7PUB - chains CA and Cm of the 76 polymer chains in the assembly; structure by electron microscopy, 3.70 A resolution.

# Chain CA
Molecule: 9S rRNA
From: Trypanosoma brucei brucei
Sequence (621 nucleotides; numbered 1 to 621; the number before each row is that of its first residue):
     1 UAAAUUAUGG UCAAUUGUUA GUAUUCAUAU UAAUUUUUUU AAAUGUUUUA UCAUUUUAUA
    61 AAGGUUUAUU UUUGAAAGAU UUUUUGUAUA AAAUUUUAGG AAUAGUUAAU AAUAAUUUAU
   121 AAUUUUGAUU AGAUUGUUUU GUUAAUGCUA UUAGAUGGGU GUGGAAAAAU AAAAAAAAUA
   181 AUUAAUAUAU AUCAAUAAUA AAUUAAAUUA AUCUAUUAGU CAGAAAUGGA UGCCAGCCGU
   241 UGCGGUAAUU UCUAUGCUUU UAAAUAUUAU ACAAUUAUCA UAUUAAAUUG UUAAGUGCUG
   301 AUUUAACCAA UAAAAAUAUA AAUAAUUUUU AUUUGUUUUU AAACACCAUU AGGUAUAUGC
   361 AAAUAUAAAA UUAUAGUAAU UAUAAAUUAU AUUAUAUUAU AUUUAUUCAU AUAAUUAAUA
   421 GGAUAAUAUU UGUAGUUUUU GAUACCAUGA UAAGGAUUAU AAAUUGAAAG UGUUAAUAUC
   481 AUAAUCAAAA UUUAUUAUUU AUAUUAAAUA UGUAUGUGUA GAUAAAAUAA GAAAUUAAAA
   541 AGGUAUUGUU GCCCACCAAU UUUUAUAAUA AAAAUAACGU GCAGUAAUUA AUAUAUUUAU
   601 AAAAAUAUAU UUUUUUUUUU U
Ion coordination: Mg2+ site 1 near U65 (its only coordinating residue here); Mg2+ site 2: G244, G245; Mg2+ site 3: A583, G584, U588
From the paper describing this entry:
  - conformationally variable residues (side-chain flip): A576, A577

# Chain Cm
Molecule: mS37
From: Trypanosoma brucei brucei
UniProt: Q38C96 (Q38C96_TRYB2); residue numbers follow UniProt; this construct covers 1-215
Chain sequence (215 residues; each row starts with the number of its first residue):
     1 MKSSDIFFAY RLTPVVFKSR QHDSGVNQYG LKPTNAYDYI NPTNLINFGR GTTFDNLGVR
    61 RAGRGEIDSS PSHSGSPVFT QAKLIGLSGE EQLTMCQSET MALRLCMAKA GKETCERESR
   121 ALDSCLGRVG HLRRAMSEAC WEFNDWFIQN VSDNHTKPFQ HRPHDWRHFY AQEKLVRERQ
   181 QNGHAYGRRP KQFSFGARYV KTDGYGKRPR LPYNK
Unresolved in the structure: 1-70
Disulfide bonds: Cys-96/Cys-125

# How chain CA and chain Cm interact
Residue-residue contacts - 73 pairs, chain CA then chain Cm:
  A282(CA) / Gly-183(Cm)  hydrogen bond to the sugar
  A282(CA) / His-184(Cm)  hydrogen bond to the sugar
  A285(CA) / Arg-179(Cm)  sugar contact
  A285(CA) / Gln-180(Cm)  hydrogen bond to the sugar
  A285(CA) / Asn-182(Cm)  sugar contact
  A286(CA) / Gln-180(Cm)  sugar contact
  A287(CA) / Gln-180(Cm)  hydrogen bond to the phosphate
  A287(CA) / Leu-211(Cm)  sugar contact
  A287(CA) / Asn-214(Cm)  hydrogen bond to the sugar
  U288(CA) / Arg-208(Cm)  salt bridge to the phosphate
  U288(CA) / Arg-210(Cm)  phosphate contact
  U288(CA) / Leu-211(Cm)  hydrogen bond to the phosphate
  U288(CA) / Asn-214(Cm)  phosphate contact
  U289(CA) / Arg-208(Cm)  salt bridge to the phosphate
  U289(CA) / Arg-210(Cm)  phosphate contact
  G290(CA) / Arg-198(Cm)  base contact
  G290(CA) / Lys-207(Cm)  phosphate contact
  G290(CA) / Arg-208(Cm)  base contact
  U291(CA) / Tyr-199(Cm)  sugar contact
  U291(CA) / Lys-207(Cm)  hydrogen bond to the base
  U292(CA) / Tyr-199(Cm)  stacking on the base
  A314(CA) / Phe-195(Cm)  base contact
  A315(CA) / Phe-195(Cm)  hydrogen bond to the sugar
  A315(CA) / Gly-196(Cm)  base contact
  A315(CA) / Tyr-199(Cm)  base contact
  A315(CA) / Val-200(Cm)  base contact
  A316(CA) / Tyr-199(Cm)  hydrogen bond to the phosphate
  U317(CA) / Arg-198(Cm)  salt bridge to the phosphate
  U333(CA) / His-184(Cm)  base contact
  U333(CA) / Tyr-213(Cm)  sugar contact
  U334(CA) / His-184(Cm)  hydrogen bond to the base
  U334(CA) / Ala-185(Cm)  base contact
  U334(CA) / Arg-188(Cm)  hydrogen bond to the base
  U334(CA) / Pro-212(Cm)  phosphate contact
  U334(CA) / Lys-215(Cm)  phosphate contact
  G335(CA) / Lys-191(Cm)  sugar contact
  G335(CA) / Pro-212(Cm)  phosphate contact
  G335(CA) / Lys-215(Cm)  salt bridge to the phosphate
  U336(CA) / Lys-215(Cm)  salt bridge to the phosphate
  U338(CA) / Tyr-205(Cm)  phosphate contact
  U339(CA) / Val-200(Cm)  base contact
  U339(CA) / Lys-201(Cm)  base contact
  U339(CA) / Thr-202(Cm)  base contact
  U339(CA) / Tyr-205(Cm)  base contact
  U340(CA) / Ser-194(Cm)  hydrogen bond to the base
  A341(CA) / Ser-194(Cm)  base contact
  A341(CA) / Phe-195(Cm)  base contact
  U356(CA) / Lys-191(Cm)  sugar contact
  U356(CA) / Gln-192(Cm)  hydrogen bond to the sugar
  A357(CA) / Lys-191(Cm)  sugar contact
  A357(CA) / Gln-192(Cm)  phosphate contact
  A357(CA) / Lys-201(Cm)  salt bridge to the phosphate
  A357(CA) / Arg-210(Cm)  sugar contact
  A357(CA) / Lys-215(Cm)  sugar contact
  U358(CA) / Gly-204(Cm)  sugar contact
  U358(CA) / Tyr-205(Cm)  phosphate contact
  U358(CA) / Gly-206(Cm)  phosphate contact
  U358(CA) / Arg-210(Cm)  salt bridge to the phosphate
  A363(CA) / Arg-188(Cm)  phosphate contact
  U364(CA) / Arg-188(Cm)  salt bridge to the phosphate
  A394(CA) / Ala-82(Cm)  phosphate contact
  A394(CA) / Ser-88(Cm)  hydrogen bond to the phosphate
  U395(CA) / Ser-88(Cm)  phosphate contact
  A539(CA) / Phe-79(Cm)  hydrogen bond to the sugar
  U608(CA) / Gln-192(Cm)  phosphate contact
  A609(CA) / Gln-192(Cm)  phosphate contact
  U610(CA) / Arg-189(Cm)  salt bridge to the phosphate
  U611(CA) / Arg-167(Cm)  sugar contact
  U612(CA) / His-164(Cm)  salt bridge to the phosphate
  U612(CA) / Arg-167(Cm)  salt bridge to the phosphate
  U614(CA) / His-164(Cm)  phosphate contact
  U616(CA) / Phe-79(Cm)  sugar contact
  U617(CA) / Glu-91(Cm)  base contact
Interface residues without a listed pair, chain CA (43 interface residues in all): U283, U332, U337, A365, U393, U615
Interface residues without a listed pair, chain Cm (42 interface residues in all): Thr-80, Lys-83, Leu-87, Lys-174, Tyr-186, Phe-193, Pro-209

# In short
43 residues of chain CA face 42 of chain Cm across their interface; the contacts include 15 hydrogen bonds, 11
salt bridges and 1 aromatic stacking contact. Polar pairs include U291(CA)/Lys-207(Cm), U334(CA)/His-184(Cm)
and U334(CA)/Arg-188(Cm). G244(CA) and G245(CA) coordinate Mg2+ site 2. The paper reports conformational
variability at A576(CA) and A577(CA).
Here chain CA is 9S rRNA and chain Cm is mS37, both from Trypanosoma brucei brucei. Entry 7PUB (Late assembly
intermediate of the Trypanosoma brucei mitoribosomal small subunit) was determined by electron microscopy,
deposited together with 7PUA.
